6K59 - chains A and B; structure by solution NMR.

Chain A:
Protein: Glargine Insulin Chain-A
Sequence (21 residues; numbered 1 to 21; the number before each row is that of its first residue):
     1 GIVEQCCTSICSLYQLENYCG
Disulfides: Cys6-Cys11

Chain B:
Protein: Glargine insulin Chain-B
Sequence (32 residues; numbered 1 to 32; the number before each row is that of its first residue):
     1 FVNQHLCGSHLVEALYLVCGERGFFYTPKTRR

Interface between chain A and chain B:
Disulfides between the chains: Cys7(A)-Cys7(B), Cys20(A)-Cys19(B)
Pairs across the interface (26):
  Gly1(A) - Pro28(B)
  Ile2(A) - Tyr26(B)
  Val3(A) - Gly8(B)
  Val3(A) - Leu11(B)
  Val3(A) - Tyr26(B)
  Val3(A) - Arg31(B)
  Glu4(A) - Lys29(B)
  Glu4(A) - Arg31(B)
  Cys6(A) - His5(B)
  Cys6(A) - Leu11(B)
  Cys7(A) - Cys7(B)  disulfide
  Ser9(A) - His5(B)
  Ile10(A) - Asn3(B)
  Cys11(A) - Val2(B)
  Cys11(A) - Asn3(B)
  Ser12(A) - Phe1(B)
  Leu13(A) - Phe1(B)
  Leu16(A) - Phe1(B)
  Leu16(A) - Val18(B)
  Glu17(A) - Arg22(B)
  Tyr19(A) - Tyr26(B)
  Tyr19(A) - Pro28(B)
  Cys20(A) - Cys19(B)  disulfide
  Cys20(A) - Arg22(B)
  Cys20(A) - Phe24(B)
  Gly21(A) - Arg22(B)
Interface residues without a listed pair, chain B (19 interface residues in all): Gln4, Leu6, Leu15, Phe25
Interface features reported in the paper:
  - residue pairs: Glu4(A)-Lys29(B) (salt bridge), Glu4(A)-Arg31(B) (salt bridge), Glu17(A)-Arg22(B) (salt bridge)

In short:
The interface between chain A and chain B involves 16 residues on one side and 19 on the other, with 2
disulfide bonds. The paper describes salt bridges between Glu4(A) and Lys29(B), Glu4(A) and Arg31(B) and
Glu17(A) and Arg22(B).
Here chain A is Glargine Insulin Chain-A and chain B is Glargine insulin Chain-B. Entry 6K59 (Structure of
Glargine insulin in 20% acetic acid-d4 (pH 1.9)) was determined by solution NMR.
